Entry 3AEY (X-ray diffraction, 1.92 A resolution); this record covers chains A and B.

[Chain A (and B)]
Protein: Threonine synthase
Source organism: Thermus thermophilus
Notes: EC 4.2.3.1; chain B of this document is another copy of the same molecule, construct and numbering; everything in this record applies to it too
Reference sequence: Q5SL02 (Q5SL02_THET8); residue numbers follow UniProt; this construct covers 1-351
Sequence (351 residues; numbered 1 to 351; the number before each row is that of its first residue):
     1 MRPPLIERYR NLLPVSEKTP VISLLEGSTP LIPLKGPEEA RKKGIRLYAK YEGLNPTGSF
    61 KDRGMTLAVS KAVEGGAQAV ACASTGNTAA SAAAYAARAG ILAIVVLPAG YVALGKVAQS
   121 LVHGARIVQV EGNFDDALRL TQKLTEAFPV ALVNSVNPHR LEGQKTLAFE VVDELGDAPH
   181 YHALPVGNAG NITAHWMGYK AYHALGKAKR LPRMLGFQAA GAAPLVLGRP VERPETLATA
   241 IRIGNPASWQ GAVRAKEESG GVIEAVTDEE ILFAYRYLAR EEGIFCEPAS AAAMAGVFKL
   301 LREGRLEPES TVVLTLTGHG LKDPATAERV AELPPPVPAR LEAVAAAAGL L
Disordered / not traced: 1 (chain B: 1, 112, 351)

[Interface between chain A and chain B]
Pairs across the interface (140):
  R2(A) - S28(B)  hydrogen bond (side chain-backbone)
  R2(A) - T29(B)
  R2(A) - P30(B)
  L24(A) - I32(B)
  L24(A) - E282(B)
  L24(A) - G283(B)
  L25(A) - P30(B)  hydrophobic
  L25(A) - L31(B)
  L25(A) - I32(B)
  S28(A) - R2(B)
  P30(A) - R2(B)
  P30(A) - L25(B)  hydrophobic
  L31(A) - L25(B)
  I32(A) - L24(B)
  I32(A) - L25(B)
  I32(A) - R98(B)
  P33(A) - R98(B)  hydrogen bond (backbone-side chain)
  K35(A) - A97(B)  hydrogen bond (side chain-backbone)
  K35(A) - R98(B)  hydrogen bond (side chain-backbone)
  Y51(A) - P56(B)  hydrogen bond (side chain-backbone)
  L54(A) - L54(B)
  L54(A) - N55(B)
  L54(A) - P56(B)
  N55(A) - L54(B)
  P56(A) - Y51(B)  hydrogen bond (backbone-side chain)
  P56(A) - L54(B)
  P56(A) - H319(B)  hydrogen bond (backbone-side chain)
  A94(A) - G283(B)
  A97(A) - K35(B)  hydrogen bond (backbone-side chain)
  A97(A) - A279(B)
  A97(A) - R280(B)
  A97(A) - E281(B)
  R98(A) - I32(B)
  R98(A) - P33(B)  hydrogen bond (side chain-backbone)
  R98(A) - K35(B)  hydrogen bond (backbone-side chain)
  R98(A) - E282(B)  salt bridge
  L102(A) - A348(B)
  L102(A) - G349(B)
  I104(A) - A348(B)  hydrophobic
  I104(A) - L350(B)  hydrophobic
  A109(A) - P336(B)  hydrophobic
  L114(A) - E328(B)
  L114(A) - A331(B)  hydrophobic
  L114(A) - L333(B)  hydrophobic
  G115(A) - E328(B)
  A118(A) - A327(B)
  A118(A) - E328(B)
  A118(A) - A331(B)  hydrophobic
  Q119(A) - F285(B)
  Q119(A) - L321(B)
  L121(A) - R280(B)  hydrogen bond (backbone-side chain)
  L121(A) - A331(B)  hydrophobic
  L121(A) - E332(B)
  V122(A) - Y275(B)  hydrophobic
  V122(A) - A279(B)
  V122(A) - R280(B)  hydrogen bond (backbone-side chain)
  V122(A) - A327(B)
  H123(A) - A279(B)  hydrogen bond (side chain-backbone)
  H123(A) - R280(B)
  H123(A) - G283(B)
  H123(A) - I284(B)
  H123(A) - F285(B)
  G124(A) - R280(B)
  R126(A) - A347(B)
  R126(A) - A348(B)  hydrogen bond (side chain-backbone)
  R126(A) - G349(B)
  I127(A) - L333(B)  hydrophobic
  I127(A) - P334(B)
  V128(A) - V337(B)  hydrophobic
  V128(A) - A347(B)  hydrophobic
  Q129(A) - P334(B)
  Q129(A) - P336(B)
  Q129(A) - V337(B)  hydrogen bond (backbone-backbone)
  V130(A) - V337(B)
  V130(A) - V344(B)  hydrophobic
  E131(A) - P336(B)
  E131(A) - V337(B)  hydrogen bond (backbone-backbone)
  E131(A) - P338(B)
  E131(A) - A339(B)
  L140(A) - A339(B)
  L140(A) - R340(B)
  L140(A) - L341(B)
  L144(A) - L341(B)  hydrophobic
  L144(A) - L350(B)  hydrophobic
  A147(A) - L341(B)  hydrophobic
  F148(A) - A345(B)  hydrophobic
  V150(A) - L350(B)  hydrophobic
  E174(A) - R2(B)  hydrogen bond (side chain-backbone)
  A279(A) - A97(B)
  A279(A) - V122(B)
  A279(A) - H123(B)  hydrogen bond (backbone-side chain)
  R280(A) - A97(B)
  R280(A) - L121(B)
  R280(A) - V122(B)
  R280(A) - H123(B)
  R280(A) - G124(B)
  E281(A) - A97(B)
  E282(A) - L24(B)
  E282(A) - R98(B)  salt bridge
  G283(A) - L24(B)
  G283(A) - A94(B)
  G283(A) - H123(B)
  I284(A) - L24(B)  hydrophobic
  F285(A) - Q119(B)
  F285(A) - V122(B)  hydrophobic
  F285(A) - H123(B)
  H319(A) - P56(B)  hydrogen bond (side chain-backbone)
  L321(A) - Q119(B)
  L321(A) - L321(B)  hydrophobic
  A327(A) - A118(B)
  E328(A) - L114(B)
  E328(A) - G115(B)
  E328(A) - A118(B)
  R329(A) - L114(B)
  P334(A) - Q129(B)
  P336(A) - Q129(B)
  V337(A) - Q129(B)  hydrogen bond (backbone-backbone)
  V337(A) - V130(B)
  V337(A) - E131(B)  hydrogen bond (backbone-backbone)
  P338(A) - E131(B)
  A339(A) - E131(B)
  A339(A) - R139(B)
  A339(A) - L140(B)
  R340(A) - L140(B)
  L341(A) - L140(B)
  L341(A) - K143(B)
  L341(A) - L144(B)
  V344(A) - V130(B)  hydrophobic
  V344(A) - L140(B)  hydrophobic
  A345(A) - F148(B)  hydrophobic
  A347(A) - R126(B)
  A347(A) - V128(B)  hydrophobic
  A348(A) - I104(B)  hydrophobic
  A348(A) - R126(B)  hydrogen bond (backbone-side chain)
  A348(A) - V128(B)  hydrophobic
  G349(A) - R126(B)
  L350(A) - I104(B)  hydrophobic
  L350(A) - L144(B)  hydrophobic
  L350(A) - V150(B)  hydrophobic
  L351(A) - F148(B)  hydrophobic
Also at the interface, not in a pair above, chain A (83 interface residues in all): T29, L34, T57, G58, Q78, G100, V106, V112, V117, G132, D136, R139, K143, Y275, K322, V330, A331, L333
Also at the interface, not in a pair above, chain B (75 interface residues in all): L34, T57, G100, L102, V106, G132, D136, E174, R276, K322

[Summary]
The interface between chain A and chain B involves 83 residues on one side and 75 on the other; the contacts
include 22 hydrogen bonds and 2 salt bridges. Polar contacts include R98(A)-E282(B), R2(A)-S28(B) and
P33(A)-R98(B).
Chain A and chain B are both Threonine synthase (Thermus thermophilus); the structure, Apo form of threonine
synthase from Thermus thermophilus HB8, was determined by X-ray diffraction, deposited together with 3AEX.
